Entry 9BT5 (X-ray diffraction, 2.50 A resolution); this record covers chains C and D of the 3 polymer chains in the assembly.

# Chain C
Protein: Monoclonal antibody H7-235 heavy chain
Source organism: Homo sapiens
Notes: antibody fragment or engineered binder
Chain sequence (228 residues; row label = number of the first residue in the row):
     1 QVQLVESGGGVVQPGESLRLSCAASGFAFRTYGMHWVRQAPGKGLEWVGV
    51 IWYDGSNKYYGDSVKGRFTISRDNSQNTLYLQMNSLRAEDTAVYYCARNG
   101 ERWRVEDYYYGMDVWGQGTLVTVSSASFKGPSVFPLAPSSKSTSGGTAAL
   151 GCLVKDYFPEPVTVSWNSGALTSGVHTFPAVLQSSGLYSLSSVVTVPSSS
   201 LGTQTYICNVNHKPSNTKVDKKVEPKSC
Unresolved in the structure: 140-145, 224-228
Disulfide bonds: Cys22-Cys96, Cys152-Cys208

# Chain D
Protein: Monoclonal antibody H7-235 light chain
Source organism: Homo sapiens
Notes: antibody fragment or engineered binder
Chain sequence (219 residues; row label = number of the first residue in the row):
     1 EIVMTQSPLSLPVTPGEPASISCRSSQSLLHSNAHNYLDWYLQKPGQSPQ
    51 LLIYLGSNRASGVPDRFSGSGSGTDFTLKISRVEAEDVGIYYCMQALQTP
   101 ITFGQGTRLEIKRTVAAPSVFIFPPSDEQLKSGTASVVCLLNNFYPREAK
   151 VQWKVDNALQSGNSQESVTEQDSKDSTYSLSSTLTLSKADYEKHKVYACE
   201 VTHQGLSSPVTKSFNRGEC
Unresolved in the structure: 217-219
Disulfide bonds: Cys23-Cys93, Cys139-Cys199

# How chain C and chain D interact
Residue-residue contacts (78; chain C residue first):
  Gln39(C) - Gln43(D)  hydrogen bond
  Gln39(C) - Tyr92(D)  hydrogen bond
  Lys43(C) - Tyr92(D)
  Gly44(C) - Tyr92(D)
  Leu45(C) - Gln43(D)
  Leu45(C) - Pro49(D)  hydrophobic
  Leu45(C) - Tyr92(D)  hydrophobic
  Leu45(C) - Phe103(D)
  Trp47(C) - Pro100(D)  hydrophobic
  Trp47(C) - Ile101(D)
  Tyr59(C) - Thr99(D)
  Asp62(C) - Glu1(D)
  Asp62(C) - Pro100(D)
  Tyr95(C) - Gln43(D)  hydrogen bond
  Tyr95(C) - Ser48(D)
  Tyr95(C) - Pro49(D)
  Glu101(C) - Tyr54(D)
  Trp103(C) - His35(D)
  Trp103(C) - Tyr37(D)
  Trp103(C) - Leu55(D)  hydrophobic
  Glu106(C) - His31(D)
  Asp107(C) - His31(D)  salt bridge
  Asp107(C) - Asn33(D)
  Asp107(C) - Tyr37(D)  hydrogen bond (backbone-side chain)
  Tyr108(C) - Tyr37(D)
  Tyr109(C) - Tyr37(D)  hydrophobic
  Tyr109(C) - Asp39(D)  hydrogen bond
  Tyr109(C) - Tyr54(D)
  Tyr109(C) - Leu55(D)  hydrogen bond (side chain-backbone)
  Tyr109(C) - Ala96(D)  hydrophobic
  Tyr110(C) - Met94(D)
  Tyr110(C) - Ala96(D)  hydrogen bond (backbone-backbone)
  Tyr110(C) - Leu97(D)
  Tyr110(C) - Thr99(D)
  Tyr110(C) - Ile101(D)  hydrophobic
  Gly111(C) - Asp39(D)
  Gly111(C) - Tyr41(D)
  Gly111(C) - Ala96(D)
  Met112(C) - Tyr41(D)  hydrogen bond (backbone-side chain)
  Met112(C) - Leu51(D)
  Met112(C) - Met94(D)  hydrophobic
  Asp113(C) - Leu51(D)
  Trp115(C) - Tyr41(D)
  Trp115(C) - Pro49(D)  hydrophobic
  Gly116(C) - Ser48(D)  hydrogen bond (backbone-side chain)
  Gln117(C) - Ser48(D)
  Phe134(C) - Ser126(D)
  Phe134(C) - Gln129(D)
  Pro135(C) - Ser126(D)
  Pro135(C) - Glu128(D)
  Leu136(C) - Phe123(D)
  Leu136(C) - Val138(D)  hydrophobic
  Ala137(C) - Phe123(D)
  Thr147(C) - Phe121(D)
  Ala149(C) - Phe121(D)  hydrophobic
  Ala149(C) - Phe123(D)
  Ala149(C) - Leu140(D)  hydrophobic
  Leu150(C) - Phe123(D)  hydrophobic
  Leu153(C) - Ser136(D)
  Lys155(C) - Ser136(D)
  His176(C) - Asn142(D)  hydrogen bond
  His176(C) - Asn143(D)
  His176(C) - Ser179(D)  hydrogen bond
  Phe178(C) - Leu140(D)  hydrophobic
  Phe178(C) - Ser167(D)
  Phe178(C) - Thr169(D)
  Phe178(C) - Ser179(D)
  Phe178(C) - Leu180(D)
  Phe178(C) - Ser181(D)
  Pro179(C) - Ser167(D)  hydrogen bond (backbone-side chain)
  Pro179(C) - Val168(D)
  Val181(C) - Gln165(D)
  Val181(C) - Glu166(D)
  Leu182(C) - Gln165(D)  hydrogen bond (backbone-side chain)
  Ser191(C) - Ser181(D)
  Val193(C) - Leu140(D)  hydrophobic
  Thr195(C) - Asn142(D)
  Lys221(C) - Glu128(D)  salt bridge
Interface residues without a listed pair, chain C (44 interface residues in all): Val37, Tyr60, Gly61, Ala148, Gln183
Interface residues without a listed pair, chain D (44 interface residues in all): Gln47, Pro124, Ser132, Thr183, Thr185

# In short
Chain C and chain D each contribute 44 residues to their interface, with 13 hydrogen bonds and 2 salt bridges.
Among the polar pairs are Asp107(C)-His31(D), Lys221(C)-Glu128(D) and Gln39(C)-Gln43(D).
Chain C is Monoclonal antibody H7-235 heavy chain and chain D is Monoclonal antibody H7-235 light chain, both
from Homo sapiens; the structure, The crystal structure of the HA1 domain of hemagglutinin from
A/Shanghai/02/2013 (H7N9) bound to H7-235 Fab, was determined by X-ray diffraction.
